PDB entry 9MH0 | electron microscopy, 2.90 A resolution | chains B and I of the 18 polymer chains in the assembly

== Chain B ==
Protein: Photosystem I P700 chlorophyll a apoprotein A2
Source organism: Dunaliella salina
Notes: EC 1.97.1.12
Chain sequence (735 residues; each row starts with the number of its first residue):
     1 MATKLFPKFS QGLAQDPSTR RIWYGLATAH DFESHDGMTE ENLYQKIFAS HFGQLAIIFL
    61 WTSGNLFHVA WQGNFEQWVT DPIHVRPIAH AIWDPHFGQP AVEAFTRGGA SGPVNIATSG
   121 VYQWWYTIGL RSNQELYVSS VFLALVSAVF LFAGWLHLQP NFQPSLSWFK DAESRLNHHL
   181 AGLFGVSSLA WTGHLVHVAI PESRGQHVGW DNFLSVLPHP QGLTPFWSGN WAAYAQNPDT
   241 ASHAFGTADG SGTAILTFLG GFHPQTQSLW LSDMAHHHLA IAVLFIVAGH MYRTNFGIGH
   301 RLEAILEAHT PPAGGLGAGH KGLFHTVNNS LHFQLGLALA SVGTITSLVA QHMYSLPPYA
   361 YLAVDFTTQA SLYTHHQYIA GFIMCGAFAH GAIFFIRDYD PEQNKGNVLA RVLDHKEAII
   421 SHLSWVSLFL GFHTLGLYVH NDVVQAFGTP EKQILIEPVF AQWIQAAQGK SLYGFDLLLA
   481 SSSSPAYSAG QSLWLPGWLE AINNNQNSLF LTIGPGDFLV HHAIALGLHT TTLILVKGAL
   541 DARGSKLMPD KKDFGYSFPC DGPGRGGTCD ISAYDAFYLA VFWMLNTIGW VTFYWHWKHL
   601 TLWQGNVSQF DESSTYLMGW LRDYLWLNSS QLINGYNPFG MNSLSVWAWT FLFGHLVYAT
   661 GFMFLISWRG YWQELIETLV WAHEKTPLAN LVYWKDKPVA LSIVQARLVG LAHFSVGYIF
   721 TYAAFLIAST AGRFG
Disordered / not traced: 1-2, 735
Ion coordination: chlorophyll a Mg (25 sites), coordinated by His-30, His-51, Gln-54, His-68, His-90, Asp-94, His-96, His-178, His-179, His-197, His-276, His-277, His-278, His-290, His-300, His-309 and 9 more; 4Fe-4S cluster Fe: Cys-560, Cys-569 (shared with 1 residue of chain A)
Ligand contacts:
  - beta-carotene (BCR), molecule 1: Phe-6, Ile-22, Leu-26, Val-692
  - beta-carotene (BCR), molecule 2: Ala-49, Phe-52, Gly-53, Ala-56, Ile-57, Leu-60, Phe-67, Tyr-137, Ser-140, Val-141, Ala-144, Ser-147, Ala-148, Phe-150, Leu-151, Gly-154, Trp-155, Leu-158
  - beta-carotene (BCR), molecule 3: Leu-55, Ile-58, Phe-59, Trp-61, Phe-150, Gly-182, Leu-183, Val-186, Ser-187
  - beta-carotene (BCR), molecule 4: Thr-62, Leu-66, Trp-124, Trp-125, Ile-128, Leu-130, Ser-139, Phe-142, Leu-143, Trp-210
  - beta-carotene (BCR), molecule 5: Leu-189, Leu-223, Phe-226, Leu-279, Val-283, Ile-286, Val-287, His-290, Ile-298
  - beta-carotene (BCR), molecule 6: Phe-333, Gly-336, Leu-337, Ala-340, Thr-344, Met-384, Ala-387, Phe-388, Gly-391, Ala-392, Phe-394, Phe-395, Ala-539
  - beta-carotene (BCR), molecule 7: Phe-388, Phe-395, Leu-409, Val-412, Val-536, Leu-540
  - beta-carotene (BCR), molecule 8: Phe-429, Leu-430, His-433, Thr-434, Leu-437, Ile-454, Ile-456, Phe-518, Leu-519, His-522
  - beta-carotene (BCR), molecule 9: Leu-435, Gly-436, Val-439
  - beta-carotene (BCR), molecule 10: Trp-649, Phe-653, Trp-672, Leu-675, Ile-676, Leu-679, Phe-720
  - beta-carotene (BCR), molecule 11: Pro-687, Leu-688, Ala-689
  - chlorophyll b (CHL): Trp-210, Phe-213, Leu-214
  - chlorophyll a isomer (CL0): Leu-621, Leu-625, Trp-626
  - chlorophyll a (CLA), molecule 1: Thr-19, Trp-23, Ile-676, Leu-679, Val-680, His-683, Val-692, Tyr-693, Trp-694, Lys-695, Asp-696, Pro-698, Val-699
  - chlorophyll a (CLA), molecule 2: Ile-22, Trp-23, Leu-26
  - chlorophyll a (CLA), molecule 3: Trp-23, Phe-653, Leu-656, Val-657, Thr-660, Met-663, Phe-664, Leu-701, Val-709, Ala-712, His-713, Val-716
  - chlorophyll a (CLA), molecule 4: Leu-26, Ala-27, Ala-29, His-30, Asp-31, His-332, Leu-335, Leu-339, Phe-382, Ile-383, Cys-385, Gly-386, Ala-389, His-390, Ile-393, Arg-397, Tyr-556, Ser-557, Tyr-574, Phe-577, Ala-712, Val-716
  - chlorophyll a (CLA), molecule 5: His-30, Phe-32, Glu-33, Tyr-44, Ile-47, Ser-50, His-51, Gln-54, Leu-55, Ile-58, Phe-169, Arg-175, His-179, Leu-183, Leu-331, His-332, Gln-334, Leu-335, Ala-338, Leu-339, Val-342
  - chlorophyll a (CLA), molecule 6: His-30, Gln-54, Ile-57, Ile-58, Trp-61, Ile-379, Phe-382, Ile-383
  - chlorophyll a (CLA), molecule 7: Phe-48, Phe-52, Ile-128, Gly-129, Leu-130, Glu-135, Val-138, Ser-139, Phe-142, Val-146, Val-149, Phe-150, Ala-153, Leu-156, His-157, Phe-162, Pro-164, Trp-168, Ser-187, Ala-190, Trp-191, Gly-193, His-194, His-197, Val-198, Val-208, Gly-209, Trp-210, Phe-213
  - chlorophyll a (CLA), molecule 8: Phe-48, His-51, Phe-52, Leu-55, Trp-124, Phe-150, Trp-168, Phe-169, Asp-171, Ser-174, Arg-175, His-178, His-179, Gly-182, Leu-183, Phe-184, Ile-345, Tyr-359
  - chlorophyll a (CLA), molecule 9: Ile-57, Leu-60, Trp-61, Ser-63, Gly-64, Phe-67, His-68, Trp-71, Gln-72, His-90, Ala-91, Trp-93
  - chlorophyll a (CLA), molecule 10: Ile-57, Trp-61, Asn-65, His-68, Val-69, Ala-89, His-90, Asn-115, Ile-116, Ala-117, Thr-118, Ser-119, Val-121, Val-646, Trp-647, Thr-650, Phe-720
  - chlorophyll a (CLA), molecule 11: Ile-58, Trp-61, Thr-62, Ser-119, Gly-120, Val-121, Trp-124, Ser-187, Ala-190, Val-342, Ile-345, Thr-346, Val-349, Met-353, Tyr-359, Leu-372, His-375, His-376, Ile-379, Ile-383
  - chlorophyll a (CLA), molecule 12: Trp-61, Asn-65, Thr-118, Ser-119, Ser-371, Thr-374, His-375, Tyr-378, Ile-379, Phe-382, Trp-647, Ile-719, Phe-720, Tyr-722, Ala-723, Leu-726, Ile-727
  - chlorophyll a (CLA), molecule 13: His-90, Ala-91, Ile-92, Trp-93, Asp-94, Pro-95, His-96, Phe-97, Phe-105, Asn-115, Ser-645, Val-646, Trp-649
  - chlorophyll a (CLA), molecule 14: Trp-124, Thr-127, Ile-128, Leu-183, Phe-184, Ser-187, Ser-188, Trp-191, Met-274, His-277, His-278, Ile-281, Phe-285, Ile-345, Leu-348, Val-349, His-352, Met-353, Pro-358, Tyr-359
  - chlorophyll a (CLA), molecule 15: Trp-168, Asp-171, Ser-174, His-178, Thr-294, Asn-295, Phe-296
  - chlorophyll a (CLA), molecule 16: Ala-172, Arg-175, Leu-176, His-179, Leu-180, Phe-184, Leu-302, Leu-306, Phe-324, Val-327, Asn-328, Gln-334, Leu-337, Ala-338, Ser-341, Val-342, Ile-345
  - chlorophyll a (CLA), molecule 17: Leu-176, Leu-180, Phe-184, Leu-284, Phe-285, Ala-288, Met-291, Tyr-292, Leu-302, Ile-305, Leu-306
  - chlorophyll a (CLA), molecule 18: Asn-177, His-178, Ala-181, Gly-182, Val-186, Ile-286, His-290, Tyr-292, Thr-294, Phe-296, Ile-298, Gly-299
  - chlorophyll a (CLA), molecule 19: Leu-189, Ala-190, Thr-192, Gly-193, Val-196, His-197, Phe-213, Leu-214, Val-216, Leu-217, Pro-218, His-219, Gly-222, Leu-223, Phe-226, Trp-227, Tyr-234, Ile-255, Leu-256, Leu-279
  - chlorophyll a (CLA), molecule 20: Phe-226, Trp-231, Ala-232, Tyr-234, Ala-235, Leu-256, Phe-258, His-276, Leu-279, Ala-280, Val-283, Leu-493, Trp-494
  - chlorophyll a (CLA), molecule 21: Phe-258, Gly-260, Gly-261, Leu-269, Asp-273, Met-274, His-276, His-277, Ala-280, Ile-281, Leu-284, His-352, Leu-356, Trp-494, Trp-498
  - chlorophyll a (CLA), molecule 22: Val-287, Ala-288, His-290, Met-291, Ile-298, Gly-299, His-300
  - chlorophyll a (CLA), molecule 23: Val-287, Met-291, His-300, Ala-304, Ile-305, Ala-308, His-309
  - chlorophyll a (CLA), molecule 24: Ile-305, Leu-306, His-309, Leu-316, His-320, Leu-323, Val-327, Phe-333, Val-408, Leu-409, Val-412
  - chlorophyll a (CLA), molecule 25: Ala-308, His-309, Thr-310, Pro-311, Pro-312, Gly-315, Leu-316
  - chlorophyll a (CLA), molecule 26: Gly-315, Leu-316, Gly-317, Val-408, Arg-411, Val-412, His-415, Ala-418, Ile-419, His-422
  - chlorophyll a (CLA), molecule 27: Leu-337, Ala-340, Ser-341, Thr-344, Leu-348, Gln-351, His-352, Tyr-354, Ser-355, Leu-356, Trp-498, Leu-509, Phe-510
  - chlorophyll a (CLA), molecule 28: Thr-344, Ser-347, Leu-348, Gln-351, Gln-377, Gly-381, Met-384, Phe-388, Leu-528, Thr-531, Thr-532, Leu-535, Met-584, Ile-588
  - chlorophyll a (CLA), molecule 29: Gln-351, Tyr-354, Tyr-373, Gln-377, Phe-460, Ala-461, Ile-464, Gln-465, Phe-510, Leu-511, Ile-513, His-521, Ile-524, Leu-528, Val-591, Tyr-594, Trp-595, Lys-598
  - chlorophyll a (CLA), molecule 30: Ala-418, His-422, Trp-425
  - chlorophyll a (CLA), molecule 31: Ile-419, Leu-423, Trp-425, Val-426, Ala-525, Leu-528, His-529, Thr-532
  - chlorophyll a (CLA), molecule 32: Ser-421, His-422, Ser-424, Trp-425, Leu-428, Phe-432
  - chlorophyll a (CLA), molecule 33: Ser-424, Ser-427, Leu-428, Gly-431, Phe-432, Leu-435, Leu-526, Thr-530, Leu-533, Ile-534, Leu-579, Phe-582, Trp-583
  - chlorophyll a (CLA), molecule 34: Trp-425, Leu-428, Phe-429, Phe-432, His-433
  - chlorophyll a (CLA), molecule 35: Trp-425, Val-426, Phe-429, Leu-430, Ile-456, Glu-457, Pro-458, Val-459, Phe-460, Ala-461, Ile-513, Phe-518, His-521, His-522, Ala-525, His-529
  - chlorophyll a (CLA), molecule 36: His-433, Gly-436, Leu-437, Val-439, His-440, Val-443, Val-444, Phe-447, Lys-452, Ile-454
  - chlorophyll a (CLA), molecule 37: Thr-434, Leu-435, Tyr-438, Val-520, Ala-523, Asn-586, Trp-590, Phe-593, Leu-617, Trp-620, Leu-621, Leu-625, Ser-629, Ile-633, Phe-651, His-655, Tyr-658, Tyr-718, Thr-721, Tyr-722, Phe-725
  - chlorophyll a (CLA), molecule 38: Leu-435, Val-439, Asp-442, Val-443, Leu-526, Phe-582, Trp-583, Asn-586, Trp-590, Leu-617, Leu-621, Leu-625, Tyr-658, Phe-714
  - chlorophyll a (CLA), molecule 39: Trp-463, Ile-464, Ala-467, Gln-468, Leu-478, Leu-479, Trp-494, Trp-498, Phe-510
  - chlorophyll a (CLA), molecule 40: Leu-478, Pro-485, Ala-486, Ala-489, Gly-490, Leu-493, Trp-494
  - chlorophyll a (CLA), molecule 41: Trp-649, Leu-652, Phe-653, His-655, Leu-656, Tyr-658, Ala-659, Phe-662
  - chlorophyll a (CLA), molecule 42: Leu-656, Ala-659, Phe-662, Met-663, Ile-666, Ser-667, Tyr-671, Trp-672, Leu-675
  - chlorophyll a (CLA), molecule 43: Leu-679, Ala-682, His-683, Thr-686, Ala-689, Val-692
  - chlorophyll a (CLA), molecule 44: Trp-681, Ala-682, Lys-685, Thr-686, Pro-687
  - chlorophyll a (CLA), molecule 45: Thr-686, Pro-687, Leu-688, Ala-689
  - chlorophyll a / 1,2-dipalmitoyl-phosphatidyl-glycerole, molecule 1: Phe-6, Lys-8, Phe-9, Gly-25, Leu-26, Ala-29, His-30, Phe-32, His-35, Lys-46, Ser-50, Gly-53, Gln-54, Ile-57
  - chlorophyll a / 1,2-dipalmitoyl-phosphatidyl-glycerole, molecule 2: Phe-460, Trp-463, Phe-475, Asp-476, Leu-477, Leu-478
  - dodecyl-alpha-D-maltoside (LMU): Asp-211, Leu-214, Ser-215
  - lutein (LUT; (3r,3'r,6s)-4,5-didehydro-5,6-dihydro-beta,beta-carotene-3,3'-diol): Leu-145, Ala-148, Phe-152, Trp-155
  - phylloquinone (PQN): Trp-23, Met-663, Phe-664, Ser-667, Trp-668, Arg-669, Trp-672, Ile-676, Ala-700, Leu-701, Ala-706
  - phosphatidylethanolamine (PTY): Gln-134, Glu-135, Val-138, Val-141, His-207, Gly-209, Trp-210, Asp-211
  - 4Fe-4S cluster (SF4): Cys-560, Gly-562, Pro-563, Cys-569, Trp-668, Ile-703, Arg-707

== Chain I ==
Protein: PSAI1
Source organism: Dunaliella salina
Chain sequence (109 residues; row label = number of the first residue in the row):
     1 MLAQKNIVAK PCVRAAKPTA MPVKPMAMQK KQQAAGKVAL SAGAVGLASA FAAAPVEAAN
    61 IVANVASATE GYPFVPPDWA PALFVPLTGL VLPAVGMAWA FTYIQKERQ
Disordered / not traced: 1-67, 109
Ligand contacts:
  - beta-carotene (BCR), molecule 1: Thr-88, Gly-89, Leu-90, Leu-92, Pro-93
  - beta-carotene (BCR), molecule 2: Met-97, Ala-100, Phe-101, Ile-104
  - chlorophyll a (CLA), molecule 1: Pro-76, Ala-80, Pro-81, Phe-84, Val-85, Thr-88
  - chlorophyll a (CLA), molecule 2: Val-85, Thr-88, Gly-89, Leu-92, Pro-93, Gly-96, Met-97
  - chlorophyll a (CLA), molecule 3: Val-85, Pro-86, Gly-89, Leu-90
  - chlorophyll a (CLA), molecule 4: Leu-90, Ala-94, Met-97, Phe-101, Gln-105
  - chlorophyll a / 1,2-dipalmitoyl-phosphatidyl-glycerole, molecule 1: Ala-68, Phe-74, Val-75, Pro-76, Pro-77, Trp-79, Phe-84
  - chlorophyll a / 1,2-dipalmitoyl-phosphatidyl-glycerole, molecule 2: Gly-96, Trp-99, Ala-100, Tyr-103
  - phosphatidylethanolamine (PTY), molecule 1: Glu-70, Tyr-72, Pro-73
  - phosphatidylethanolamine (PTY), molecule 2: Val-91, Ala-94, Val-95, Ala-98, Trp-99, Thr-102

== How chain B and chain I interact ==
Pairs across the interface (30; chain B residue first):
  Thr-3(B) / Glu-107(I)
  Thr-3(B) / Arg-108(I)  hydrogen bond (backbone-backbone)
  Lys-4(B) / Ile-104(I)
  Lys-4(B) / Lys-106(I)
  Lys-4(B) / Glu-107(I)  salt bridge
  Lys-4(B) / Arg-108(I)
  Leu-5(B) / Tyr-103(I)
  Leu-5(B) / Lys-106(I)  hydrogen bond (backbone-backbone)
  Leu-5(B) / Arg-108(I)
  Phe-6(B) / Tyr-103(I)  hydrogen bond (backbone-side chain)
  Phe-6(B) / Ile-104(I)  hydrophobic
  Gln-11(B) / Arg-108(I)  hydrogen bond
  Arg-21(B) / Ile-104(I)  hydrogen bond (side chain-backbone)
  Ile-22(B) / Ile-104(I)  hydrophobic
  Phe-67(B) / Pro-76(I)  hydrophobic
  Trp-71(B) / Pro-76(I)
  Trp-71(B) / Pro-77(I)
  Trp-71(B) / Pro-81(I)
  Gln-72(B) / Pro-81(I)
  Trp-93(B) / Pro-81(I)  hydrophobic
  Trp-93(B) / Ala-82(I)  hydrophobic
  Trp-93(B) / Val-85(I)
  Gln-134(B) / Glu-70(I)
  Tyr-137(B) / Pro-73(I)  hydrophobic
  Tyr-137(B) / Val-75(I)
  Tyr-137(B) / Pro-76(I)
  Lys-695(B) / Gln-105(I)
  Lys-695(B) / Glu-107(I)  salt bridge
  Asp-696(B) / Ile-104(I)
  Asp-696(B) / Gln-105(I)  hydrogen bond
Interface residues without a listed pair, chain B (17 interface residues in all): Lys-8, Val-138
Interface residues without a listed pair, chain I (18 interface residues in all): Thr-69, Phe-74, Ala-80, Pro-86

== Summary ==
17 residues of chain B face 18 of chain I across their interface, with 6 hydrogen bonds and 2 salt bridges.
Polar contacts include Lys-4(B)/Glu-107(I), Lys-695(B)/Glu-107(I) and Phe-6(B)/Tyr-103(I).
Here chain B is Photosystem I P700 chlorophyll a apoprotein A2 and chain I is PSAI1, both from Dunaliella
salina. Entry 9MH0 (Dunaliella salina PSI-LHCI supercomplex) was determined by electron microscopy, deposited
together with 9MGW, 9MGZ and 9MH1.
